Entry 6PQY (electron microscopy, 4.20 A resolution (low resolution: residue-level contacts below are approximate; hydrogen-bond / salt-bridge calls are withheld)); this record covers chains A and E of the 6 polymer chains in the assembly.

# Chain A
Molecule: Putative DNA-mediated transposase
From: Helicoverpa zea
UniProtKB: B0F0C5 (B0F0C5_HELZE); residues 17-507 here = UniProt positions 17-507
Amino-acid sequence (497 residues; each row starts with the number of its first residue):
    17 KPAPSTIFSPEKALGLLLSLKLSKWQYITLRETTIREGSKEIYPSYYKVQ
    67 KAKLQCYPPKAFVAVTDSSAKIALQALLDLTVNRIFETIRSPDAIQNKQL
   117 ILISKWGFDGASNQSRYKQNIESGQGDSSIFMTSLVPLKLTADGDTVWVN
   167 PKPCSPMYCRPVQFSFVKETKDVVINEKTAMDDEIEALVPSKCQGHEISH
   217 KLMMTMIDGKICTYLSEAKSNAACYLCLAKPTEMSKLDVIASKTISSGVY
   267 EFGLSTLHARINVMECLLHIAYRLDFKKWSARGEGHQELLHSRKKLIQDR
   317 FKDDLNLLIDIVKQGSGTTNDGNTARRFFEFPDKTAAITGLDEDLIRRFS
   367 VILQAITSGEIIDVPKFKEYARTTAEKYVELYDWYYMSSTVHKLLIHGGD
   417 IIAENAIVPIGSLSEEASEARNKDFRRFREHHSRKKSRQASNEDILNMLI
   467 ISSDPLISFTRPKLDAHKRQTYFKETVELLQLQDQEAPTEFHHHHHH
Not modelled in the structure: 17-20, 136-141, 245-265, 508-513
Differences from the reference sequence: expression tag (508-513)
What the authors report for this chain:
  - binding site for the 16-nt DNA strand: Asn322, Arg343
  - catalytic residues: Asp125, Asp224, Glu435 (citing earlier work)

# Chain E
Molecule: 16-nt DNA strand
Sequence (16 nucleotides; row label = number of the first residue in the row):
    17 CACGGTGGATCGAAAA

# Chain A / chain E interface
Residue-residue contacts - 15 pairs, chain A then chain E:
  Ser39(A) - DT22(E)
  Lys40(A) - DG23(E)
  Lys40(A) - DG24(E)
  Tyr62(A) - DG23(E)
  Tyr62(A) - DG24(E)
  Gln66(A) - DG24(E)
  Lys69(A) - DG23(E)
  Lys69(A) - DG24(E)
  Tyr73(A) - DG24(E)
  His448(A) - DT22(E)
  His448(A) - DG23(E)
  Arg450(A) - DG23(E)
  Arg450(A) - DG24(E)
  Lys451(A) - DG21(E)
  Lys451(A) - DT22(E)
Interface residues without a listed pair, chain A (13 interface residues in all): His447, Ser449, Lys452, Asp460

# Summary
The interface between chain A and chain E involves 13 residues on one side and 4 on the other. From the paper:
catalytic residues Asp125(A), Asp224(A) and Glu435(A); a binding site for the 16-nt DNA strand at Asn322(A)
and Arg343(A).
Here chain A is Putative DNA-mediated transposase (Helicoverpa zea) and chain E is a 16-nt DNA strand. Entry
6PQY (Cryo-EM structure of HzTransib/TIR DNA transposon end complex (TEC)) was determined by electron
microscopy together with 6PQR, 6PQU, 6PQX and 6PR5 from the same study.
